Entry 8UCN (electron microscopy, 3.31 A resolution); this record covers chains a and e of the 10 polymer chains in the assembly.

# Chain a
Protein: Cytochrome c oxidase subunit 1
From: Komagataella pastoris
UniProtKB: F2R0K8 (F2R0K8_KOMPC); residue numbers follow UniProt; this construct covers 1-535
Amino-acid sequence (535 residues; numbered 1 to 535; the number before each row is that of its first residue):
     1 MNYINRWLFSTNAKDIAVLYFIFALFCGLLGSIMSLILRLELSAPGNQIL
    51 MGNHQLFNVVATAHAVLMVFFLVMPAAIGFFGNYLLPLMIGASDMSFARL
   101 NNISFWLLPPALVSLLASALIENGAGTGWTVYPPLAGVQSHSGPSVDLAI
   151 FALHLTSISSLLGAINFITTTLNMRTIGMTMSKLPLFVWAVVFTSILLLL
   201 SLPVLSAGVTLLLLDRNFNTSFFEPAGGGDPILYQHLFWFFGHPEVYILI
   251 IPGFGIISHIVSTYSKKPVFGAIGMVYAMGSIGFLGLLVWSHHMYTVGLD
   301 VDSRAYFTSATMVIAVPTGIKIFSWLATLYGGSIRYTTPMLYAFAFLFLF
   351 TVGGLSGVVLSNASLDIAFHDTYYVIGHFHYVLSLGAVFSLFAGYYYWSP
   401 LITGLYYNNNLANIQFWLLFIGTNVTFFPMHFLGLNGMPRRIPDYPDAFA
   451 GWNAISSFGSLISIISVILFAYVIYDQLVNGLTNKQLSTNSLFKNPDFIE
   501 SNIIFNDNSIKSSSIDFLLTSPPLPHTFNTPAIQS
Construct notes: conflict Ile4 (Met in F2R0K8), Ile16 (Met in F2R0K8), Ile22 (Met in F2R0K8), 34 further conflict positions vs the reference (F2R0K8) not listed
Ion coordination: Cu ion: His243, His292, His293
Ligand contacts:
  - heme a (HEA), molecule 1: Phe21, Ala24, Gly28, Leu29, Ser35, Leu38, Arg39, Leu42, Phe57, Ala61, His64, Ala65, Met68, Val69, Leu72, Ala76, Gly128, Trp129, Tyr373, Ile376, Phe379, His380, Leu383, Ser384, Val388, Leu391, Phe392, Thr426, Phe427, Met430, Arg440, Arg441, Ser463, Val467
  - heme a (HEA), molecule 2: Trp129, Trp239, His243, Val246, Tyr247, Ile250, His292, His293, Ile314, Ala315, Gly319, Phe323, Phe350, Gly354, Leu355, Gly357, Val358, Leu360, Ser361, Asp366, His370, Val375, His378, Phe379, Val382, Leu383, Arg440
  - phosphatidylethanolamine (PTY), molecule 1: Ser96, Phe97, Ala98, Arg99, Leu100, Ile103, Ile158, Leu162
  - phosphatidylethanolamine (PTY), molecule 2: Phe270, Ala327, Tyr330
  - phosphatidylethanolamine (PTY), molecule 3: Tyr336, Leu341, Phe344, Trp417, Phe420

# Chain e
Protein: Cytochrome c oxidase subunit 5
From: Komagataella pastoris
UniProtKB: F2QVW8 (F2QVW8_KOMPC); numbering as in UniProt (aligned over 28-151)
Amino-acid sequence (124 residues; numbered 28 to 151; the number before each row is that of its first residue):
    28 NATVTNLEKRWEDLPETDQKDIISQLSERQKLPWKDLTLSEKKAAWYISF
    78 GEWGPRRPVHTKEDKLYIFWGTVIGIVISATIFGAFRYNRNVPKTMNREW
   128 QAASDEYLKSKNAEPFTGYSQIQS
Ligand contacts: phosphatidylethanolamine (PTY): Pro85, His87, Lys92, Ile95, Phe96, Thr99

# Interface between chain a and chain e
Residue-residue contacts (52; chain a residue first):
  Leu40(a) - Phe113(e)
  Ala44(a) - Arg117(e)
  Pro45(a) - Asn118(e)
  Pro45(a) - Pro120(e)
  Asn47(a) - Asn118(e)  hydrogen bond (backbone-side chain)
  Gln48(a) - Phe113(e)
  Gln48(a) - Asn118(e)
  Ile49(a) - Phe113(e)  hydrophobic
  Tyr336(a) - His87(e)
  Asn409(a) - Val86(e)
  Asn410(a) - Asp91(e)
  Asn410(a) - Tyr94(e)
  Asn413(a) - His87(e)  hydrogen bond
  Asn413(a) - Ile95(e)
  Ile414(a) - Ile95(e)  hydrophobic
  Ile414(a) - Gly98(e)
  Trp417(a) - Ile95(e)
  Trp417(a) - Thr99(e)
  Leu418(a) - Gly102(e)
  Ile421(a) - Ile103(e)  hydrophobic
  Asp447(a) - Thr122(e)  hydrogen bond
  Asp447(a) - Gln150(e)  hydrogen bond (backbone-side chain)
  Ala454(a) - Phe110(e)
  Ala454(a) - Arg114(e)
  Phe458(a) - Ser106(e)
  Phe458(a) - Ala107(e)
  Leu461(a) - Ser106(e)
  Leu461(a) - Phe110(e)  hydrophobic
  Ile462(a) - Ser106(e)
  Gln486(a) - Arg84(e)
  Ser488(a) - Val86(e)  hydrogen bond (side chain-backbone)
  Thr489(a) - Arg84(e)
  Thr489(a) - Pro85(e)
  Thr489(a) - Val86(e)
  Leu492(a) - Pro82(e)
  Asn495(a) - Pro82(e)
  Pro496(a) - Pro82(e)
  Pro496(a) - Arg83(e)
  Asp497(a) - Arg83(e)  hydrogen bond (backbone-side chain)
  Phe498(a) - Phe77(e)
  Ile499(a) - Phe77(e)
  Glu500(a) - Phe77(e)
  Glu500(a) - Arg83(e)  hydrogen bond (backbone-side chain)
  Ser501(a) - Ser76(e)
  Ser501(a) - Phe77(e)
  Asn502(a) - Ser76(e)  hydrogen bond (backbone-backbone)
  Asn502(a) - Gly78(e)
  Asn502(a) - Trp80(e)
  Asn502(a) - Arg83(e)
  Ile503(a) - Ile50(e)  hydrophobic
  Phe505(a) - Pro82(e)  hydrophobic
  Asn506(a) - Pro82(e)
Other interface residues (no listed pair), chain a (41 interface residues in all): Ser43, Arg335, Leu411, Ala450, Ser457, Ile465, Asn490
Other interface residues (no listed pair), chain e (31 interface residues in all): Ile75, Ile105, Ile109

# Overview
41 residues of chain a face 31 of chain e across their interface, with 8 hydrogen bonds. Among the polar pairs
are Asn47(a)-Asn118(e), Asn413(a)-His87(e) and Asp447(a)-Thr122(e). One phosphatidylethanolamine molecule is
bound between chain a and chain e.
Here chain a is Cytochrome c oxidase subunit 1 and chain e is Cytochrome c oxidase subunit 5, both from
Komagataella pastoris. Entry 8UCN (Komagataella pastoris Cytochrome c oxidase in complex with human VMAT2 and
Histamine) was determined by electron microscopy.
